PDB entry 5M45 | X-ray diffraction, 1.87 A resolution | chains E and F of the 6 polymer chains in the assembly

== Chain E ==
Protein: Acetone carboxylase beta subunit
Organism: Xanthobacter autotrophicus Py2
Notes: EC 6.4.1.6
Reference sequence: Q8RM04 (ACXA_XANP2); residue numbers follow UniProt; this construct covers 1-717
Chain sequence (717 residues; each row starts with the number of its first residue):
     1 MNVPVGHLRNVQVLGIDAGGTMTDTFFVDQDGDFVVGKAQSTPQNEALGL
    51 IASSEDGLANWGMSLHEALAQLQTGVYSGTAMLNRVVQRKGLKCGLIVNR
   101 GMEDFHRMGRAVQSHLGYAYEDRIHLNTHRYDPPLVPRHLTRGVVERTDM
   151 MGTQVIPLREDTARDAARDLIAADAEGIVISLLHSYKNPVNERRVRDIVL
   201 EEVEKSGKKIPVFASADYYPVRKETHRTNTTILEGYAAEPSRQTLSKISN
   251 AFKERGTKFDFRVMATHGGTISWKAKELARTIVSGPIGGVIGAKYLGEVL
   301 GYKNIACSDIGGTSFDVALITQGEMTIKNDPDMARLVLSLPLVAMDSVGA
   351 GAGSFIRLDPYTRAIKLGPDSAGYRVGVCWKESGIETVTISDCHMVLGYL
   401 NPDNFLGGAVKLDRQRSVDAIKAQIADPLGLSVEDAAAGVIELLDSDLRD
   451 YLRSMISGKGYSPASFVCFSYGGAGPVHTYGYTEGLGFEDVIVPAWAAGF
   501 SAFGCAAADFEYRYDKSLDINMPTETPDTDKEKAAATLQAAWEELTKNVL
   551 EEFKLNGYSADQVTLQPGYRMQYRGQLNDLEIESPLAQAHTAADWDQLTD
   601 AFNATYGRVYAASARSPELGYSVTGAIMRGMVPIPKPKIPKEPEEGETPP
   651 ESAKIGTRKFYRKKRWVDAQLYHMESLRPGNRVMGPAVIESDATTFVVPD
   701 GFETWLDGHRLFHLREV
Disordered / not traced: 1-8
Sequence notes: conflict Met-151 (Ile in Q8RM04), Val-190 (Glu in Q8RM04)
Metal / ion sites: Mg2+ site 1: Met-22, Asp-24 (together with adenosine monophosphate); Mg2+ site 2 near Asp-309 (its only coordinating residue here); Mg2+ site 3: Asp-447 (shared with Asp-19(F) of chain F)
Ligand contacts: adenosine monophosphate (AMP): Gly-20, Thr-21, Met-22, Gly-311, Gly-312, Ala-352, Ser-391, His-394, Leu-400, Asn-404, Phe-405, Leu-406, Gly-473, Ala-474, Val-477, Ser-691, Asp-692, Ala-693, Thr-694, Thr-695

== Chain F ==
Protein: Acetone carboxylase gamma subunit
Organism: Xanthobacter autotrophicus Py2
Notes: EC 6.4.1.6
Reference sequence: Q8RM02 (ACXC_XANP2); residues 1-168 here = UniProt positions 1-168
Chain sequence (168 residues; each row starts with the number of its first residue):
     1 MAYTRSKIVDLVDGKIDPDTLHQMLSTPKDPERFVTYVEILQERMPWDDK
    51 IILPLGPKLFIVQQKVSKKWTVRCECGHDFCDWKDNWKLHARVHVRDTPQ
   101 KMEEIYPRLMAPTPSWQVIREYFCPECGTLHDVEAPTPWYPVIHDFSPDI
   151 EGFYQEWLGLPVPERADA
Disordered / not traced: 1, 167-168
Sequence notes: conflict His-90 (Ser in Q8RM02)
Metal / ion sites: Mg2+: Asp-19 (shared with Asp-447(E) of chain E); Zn2+: Cys-74, Cys-76, Cys-124, Cys-127

== How chain E and chain F interact ==
Residue-residue contacts - 10 pairs, chain E then chain F:
  Asp-122(E) with His-22(F), salt bridge; Ser-26(F)
  His-125(E) with Leu-25(F)
  Asn-127(E) with Leu-25(F)
  Thr-128(E) with Leu-25(F)
  Thr-362(E) with Asp-10(F); Lys-15(F)
  Ala-364(E) with Lys-7(F)
  Asp-447(E) with Asp-19(F)
  Asp-450(E) with His-22(F), salt bridge
Other interface residues (no listed pair), chain F (8 interface residues in all): Asp-17

== In short ==
Chain E and chain F each contribute 8 residues to their interface, with 2 salt bridges. Polar contacts include
Asp-122(E)/His-22(F) and Asp-450(E)/His-22(F). Bound to chain E: adenosine monophosphate. The Mg2+ site 1 is
built by Met-22(E) and Asp-24(E). Asp-447(E) and Asp-19(F) form the Mg2+ site.
Chain E is Acetone carboxylase beta subunit and chain F is Acetone carboxylase gamma subunit, both from
Xanthobacter autotrophicus Py2; the structure, Structure of Acetone Carboxylase purified from Xanthobacter
autotrophicus, was determined by X-ray diffraction (same publication as 5SVB and 5SVC).
